1HI8 - chain A; structure by X-ray diffraction, 2.50 A resolution.

== Chain A ==
Protein: P2 protein
From: Bacteriophage PHI-6
UniProtKB: P11124 (VP2_BPPH6); residues 1-664 here = UniProt positions 1-664
Amino-acid sequence (664 residues; row label = number of the first residue in the row):
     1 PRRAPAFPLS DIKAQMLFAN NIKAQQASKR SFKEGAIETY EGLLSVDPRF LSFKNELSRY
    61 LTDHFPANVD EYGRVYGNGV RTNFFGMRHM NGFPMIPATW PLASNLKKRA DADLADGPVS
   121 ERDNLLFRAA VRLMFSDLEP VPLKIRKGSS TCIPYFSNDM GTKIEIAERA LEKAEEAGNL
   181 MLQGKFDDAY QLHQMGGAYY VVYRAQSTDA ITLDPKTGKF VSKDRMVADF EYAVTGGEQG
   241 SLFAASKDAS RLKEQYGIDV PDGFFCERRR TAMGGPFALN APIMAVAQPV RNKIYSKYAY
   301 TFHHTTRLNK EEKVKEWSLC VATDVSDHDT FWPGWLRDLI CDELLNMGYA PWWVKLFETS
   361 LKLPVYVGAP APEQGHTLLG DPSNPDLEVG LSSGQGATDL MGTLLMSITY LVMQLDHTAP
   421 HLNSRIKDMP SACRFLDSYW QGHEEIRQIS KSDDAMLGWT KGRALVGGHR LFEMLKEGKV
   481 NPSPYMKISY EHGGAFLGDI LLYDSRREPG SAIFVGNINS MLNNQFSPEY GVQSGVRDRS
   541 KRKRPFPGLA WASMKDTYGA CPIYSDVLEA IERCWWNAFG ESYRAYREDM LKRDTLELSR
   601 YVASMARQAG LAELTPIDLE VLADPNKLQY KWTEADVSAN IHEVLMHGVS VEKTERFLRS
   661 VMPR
Sequence notes: modified residue (16, 87, 90, 95, 134, 160, 181, 195, 226, 273, 284, 347, 401, 406, 413, 429, 474, 486, 521, 554, 590, 605, 646, 662)
Modified residues: Mse16, Mse87, Mse90, Mse95, Mse134, Mse160, Mse181, Mse195, Mse226, Mse273, Mse284, Mse347, Mse401, Mse406, Mse413, Mse429, Mse456, Mse474, Mse486, Mse521, Mse554, Mse590, Mse605, Mse646, Mse662 (selenomethionine; parent Met)
Swiss-Prot annotation at these positions:
  - binding site (Mg(2+)): Asp454
Ion coordination: Mg2+: Asp454, Glu491, Ala495

== Overview ==
Asp454, Glu491 and Ala495 coordinate Mg2+. Curated annotation (UniProt) lists Mg2+-binding residue Asp454.
Chain A is P2 protein (Bacteriophage PHI-6); the structure, RNA dependent RNA polymerase from dsRNA
bacteriophage phi6, was determined by X-ray diffraction together with 1HHS, 1HHT, 1HI0 and 1HI1 from the same
study.
